8GH3 - chains D and F of the 6 polymer chains in the assembly; structure by electron microscopy, 3.53 A resolution.

Chain D:
Protein: malate dehydrogenase
Organism: Trypanosoma cruzi strain CL Brener
UniProt: Q4DRD8 (Q4DRD8_TRYCC); residue numbers follow UniProt; this construct covers 1-323
Chain sequence (323 residues; row label = number of the first residue in the row):
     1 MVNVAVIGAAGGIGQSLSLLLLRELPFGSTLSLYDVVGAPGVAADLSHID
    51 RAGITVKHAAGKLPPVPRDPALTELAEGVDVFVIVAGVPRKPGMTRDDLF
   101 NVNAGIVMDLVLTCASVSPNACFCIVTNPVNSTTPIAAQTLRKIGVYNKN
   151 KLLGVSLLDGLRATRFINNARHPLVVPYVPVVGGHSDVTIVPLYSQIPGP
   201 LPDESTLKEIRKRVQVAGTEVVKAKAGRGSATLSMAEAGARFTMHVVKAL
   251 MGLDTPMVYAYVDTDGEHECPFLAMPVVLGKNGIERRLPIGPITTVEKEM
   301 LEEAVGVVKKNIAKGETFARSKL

Chain F:
Protein: Peroxisome targeting signal 1 receptor
Organism: Trypanosoma cruzi cruzi
UniProt: V5B7T1 (V5B7T1_TRYCR); numbering as in UniProt (aligned over 1-666)
Chain sequence (666 residues; each row starts with the number of its first residue):
     1 MDCSTGAAIGQQFAKDAFHMHGGVGVGPTGNSEHDVLMNEMMMVQTPTGP
    51 AGEWTHQFAAYQGQQQQQQQQHPQELAMRHQQNDAFMLRQQQEMEEAFCT
   101 FCTTHPHSHAHSHQPQGLVGPAMMGPQIMPPMMFGPGTGGFMMGAPPMMP
   151 YASMKFAGDAAMAAANNTNMTQGATATSTTSVQQELQQQSSDNGWVEKLR
   201 DAEWAQDYSDAQVFTLEGQSEQTMEEHAKNSEFYQFMDKIRSKELLIDEE
   251 TGQLVQGPGPDPDAPEDAEYLKEWAAAEGLNMPPGFFEHMMQRPQGNNEQ
   301 AEGRLFDGSNDALMDDGALDNAADVEEWVREYAEAQEQLQRVQNETNYPF
   351 EPNNPYMYHDKPMEEGIAMLQLANMAEAALAFEAVCQKEPENVEAWRRLG
   401 TTQAENEKDCLAIIALNHARMLDPKDIAVHAALAVSHTNEHNVGAALQSL
   451 RSWLLSQPQYEHLGLVDLREVAADEGLDEVPEENYFFAAPSEYRDCCTLL
   501 YAAVEMNPNDPQLHASLGVLHNLSHRFDEAAKNFRRAVELRPDDAHMWNK
   551 LGATLANGNRPQEALEAYNRALDINPGYVRVMYNMAVSYSNMAQYPLAAK
   601 HITRAIALQAGGTNPQGEGSRIATRGLWDLLRMTLNLMDRSDLVEASWQQ
   651 DLTPFLREFGLEEMAV
Disordered / not traced: 1-353, 458-488, 639-666
What the authors report for this chain:
  - mutagenesis - R625A/D629A: unchanged binding to malate dehydrogenase (chain D)
  - mutagenesis - P490R (3-fold): decreased binding to malate dehydrogenase (chain D)

How chain D and chain F interact:
Residue-residue contacts - 25 pairs, chain D then chain F:
  P64(D) with V443(F), hydrophobic; G444(F)
  P65(D) with H441(F)
  D97(D) with N559(F)
  K314(D) with N559(F)
  E316(D) with L637(F)
  T317(D) with S590(F); L637(F)
  F318(D) with M633(F)
  A319(D) with V587(F), hydrophobic
  R320(D) with H441(F); H525(F)
  S321(D) with A553(F); A556(F); N557(F), hydrogen bond; Y583(F); N584(F)
  K322(D) with E407(F); N439(F)
  L323(D) with N439(F), hydrogen bond (backbone-side chain); N522(F); F534(F), hydrophobic; K550(F); A553(F), hydrophobic; R580(F), hydrogen bond (backbone-side chain)
Interface residues without a listed pair, chain D (15 interface residues in all): P67, N101, K143
Interface residues without a listed pair, chain F (24 interface residues in all): D409, N442, A489, V519

Summary:
15 residues of chain D and 24 residues of chain F are in contact; the contacts include 3 hydrogen bonds. Polar
pairs include S321(D)-N557(F), L323(D)-N439(F) and L323(D)-R580(F). From the paper: P490R of chain F reduces
binding to malate dehydrogenase (chain D); R625A/D629A of chain F leave binding to malate dehydrogenase (chain
D) unchanged.
Here chain D is malate dehydrogenase (Trypanosoma cruzi strain CL Brener) and chain F is Peroxisome targeting
signal 1 receptor (Trypanosoma cruzi cruzi). Entry 8GH3 (Structure of Trypanosoma (MDH)4-(Pex5)2, distal
conformation) was determined by electron microscopy, deposited together with 8GGD, 8GGH, 8GH2 and 8GI0.
